PDB entry 7DPJ | X-ray diffraction, 1.98 A resolution | chain A

[Chain A]
Name: GTPase HRas
From: Homo sapiens
Notes: EC 3.6.5.2
Reference sequence: P01112 (RASH_HUMAN); numbering as in UniProt (aligned over 1-166)
Chain sequence (171 residues; numbered -4 to 166; the number before each row is that of its first residue; numbers below 1 keep their minus sign (Gly-4 is residue -4)):
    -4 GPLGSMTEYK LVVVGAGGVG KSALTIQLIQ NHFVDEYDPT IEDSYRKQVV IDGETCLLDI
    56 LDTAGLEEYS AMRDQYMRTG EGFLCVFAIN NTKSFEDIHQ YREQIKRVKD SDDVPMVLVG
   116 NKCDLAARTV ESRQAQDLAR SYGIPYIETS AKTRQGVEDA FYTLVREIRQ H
Unresolved in the structure: -4 to 0
Sequence notes: expression tag (-4 to 0); engineered mutation Leu61 (Gln in P01112)
Ion coordination: Mg2+: Ser17 (together with GMP-PNP); Ca2+ site 1: Asn26, Asp33, Thr35; Ca2+ site 2: Asp30, Glu31; Ca2+ site 3: Arg102, Asp105
Small-molecule neighbours: GMP-PNP (GNP; phosphoaminophosphonic acid-guanylate ester): Ala11, Gly12, Gly13, Val14, Gly15, Lys16, Ser17, Ala18, Phe28, Val29, Asp30, Glu31, Tyr32, Ala59, Gly60, Glu63, Asn116, Lys117, Asp119, Leu120, Ser145, Ala146, Lys147
Curated features (UniProtKB/Swiss-Prot):
  - region: His166 (Hypervariable region)
  - motif: Tyr32 to Tyr40 (Effector region)
  - binding site (GTP): Gly13 to Ala18, Val29 to Thr35, Ala59, Gly60, Asn116 to Asp119, Ser145 to Lys147
  - modified residue: Met1 (N-acetylmethionine), Thr2 (N-acetylthreonine), Cys118 (S-nitrosocysteine)
  - glycosylation: Thr35 (Microbial infection: O-linked (Glc) threonine)
  - natural variant: Gly12 (G12A: In CSTLO; G12C: In CSTLO; G12D: In CSTLO; G12E: In CSTLO; G12S: In CSTLO and CMEMS; G12V: In CSTLO, bladder carcinoma and CMEMS), Gly13 (G13C: In CSTLO; G13D: In CSTLO; G13R: In SFM), Gln22 (Q22K: In CMEMS), Glu37 (E37EE: In CSTLO), Thr58 (T58I: In CSTLO), Leu61 (Q61L: In melanoma; this construct carries the variant), Glu63 (E63K: In CMEMS), Ser89 (S89C: Found in a patient with severe fetal hydrops and pleural effusion; uncertain significance), Lys117 (K117R: In CSTLO), Ala146 (A146T: In CSTLO; A146V: In CSTLO)
  - mutagenesis: Ser17 (S17N: Dominant negative. Prevents PLCE1 EGF-induced recruitment to plasma membrane. No effect on subcellular location of isoform 2), Asn26 (N26G: Loss of interaction with PLCE1; when associated with V-12), Val29 (V29A: No effect on interaction with PLCE1; when associated with V-12), Tyr32 (Y32F: Loss of interaction and recruitment to plasma membrane of PLCE1; when associated with V-12), Pro34 (P34G: No effect on interaction with PLCE1; when associated with V-12), Thr35 (T35S: Loss of interaction with PLCE1; when associated with V-12), Glu37 (E37G: No effect on interaction with PLCE1; when associated with V-12), Asp38 (D38N: No effect on interaction with PLCE1; when associated with V-12), Ser39 (S39C: No effect on interaction with PLCE1; when associated with V-12), Ala59 (A59T: Loss of GTPase activity and creation of an autophosphorylation site), Ala83 (A83T: GTP-binding activity reduced by factor of 30), Cys118 (C118S: Abolishes S-nitrosylation. No stimulation of guanine nucleotide exchange), 3 further mutagenesis entries in UniProt

[In short]
Ligands of chain A: GMP-PNP. The Ca2+ site 1 is built by Asn26, Asp33 and Thr35. Asp30 and Glu31 coordinate
Ca2+ site 2. UniProt lists 22 GTP-binding residues and 16 mutagenesis sites.
Chain A is GTPase HRas (Homo sapiens); the structure, H-Ras Q61L in complex with GppNHp (state 1) after
structural transition by humidity control, was determined by X-ray diffraction (same publication as 7DPH).
